PDB entry 8ST0 | electron microscopy, 2.40 A resolution | chains B and C of the 11 polymer chains in the assembly

[Chain B (and C)]
Name: Neuronal acetylcholine receptor subunit beta-2
From: Homo sapiens
Notes: chain C of this document is another copy of the same molecule, construct and numbering; everything in this record applies to it too
Reference sequence: P17787 (ACHB2_HUMAN); residues 1-477 here correspond to UniProt positions 26-502 (UniProt number = residue number + 25)
Amino-acid sequence (487 residues; row label = number of the first residue in the row):
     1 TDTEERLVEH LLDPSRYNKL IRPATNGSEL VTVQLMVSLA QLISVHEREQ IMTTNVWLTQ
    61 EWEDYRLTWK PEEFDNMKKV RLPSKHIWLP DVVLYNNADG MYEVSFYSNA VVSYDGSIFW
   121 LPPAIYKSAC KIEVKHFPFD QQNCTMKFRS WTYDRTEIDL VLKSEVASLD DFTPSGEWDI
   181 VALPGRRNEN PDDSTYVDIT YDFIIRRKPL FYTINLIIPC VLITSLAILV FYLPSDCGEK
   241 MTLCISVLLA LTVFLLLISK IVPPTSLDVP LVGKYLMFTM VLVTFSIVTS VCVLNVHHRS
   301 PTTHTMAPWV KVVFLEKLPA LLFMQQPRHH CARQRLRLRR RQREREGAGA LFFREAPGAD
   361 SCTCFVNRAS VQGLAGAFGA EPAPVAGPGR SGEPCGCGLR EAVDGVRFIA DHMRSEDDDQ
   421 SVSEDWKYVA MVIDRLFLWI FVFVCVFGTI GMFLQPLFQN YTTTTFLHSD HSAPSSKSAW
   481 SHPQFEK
Not modelled in the structure: 331-395, 450-487
Sequence notes: linker (478-479); expression tag (480-487)
Disulfides: Cys130-Cys144
Glycans and other covalent adducts: glycan linked to Asn143
Residues lining bound ligands: acetylcholine (ACH): Trp57, Val111, Phe119, Leu121

[Chain B / chain C interface]
Residue-residue contacts - 63 pairs, chain B then chain C:
  Ile21(B) - Glu4(C)
  Ile21(B) - Glu5(C)
  Arg22(B) - Thr1(C)
  Ala24(B) - Thr1(C)  hydrogen bond (backbone-backbone)
  Arg48(B) - Phe211(C)
  Arg66(B) - Glu5(C)  salt bridge
  Tyr95(B) - Trp57(C)
  Asn97(B) - Gln41(C)
  Tyr102(B) - Asn55(C)
  Glu103(B) - Phe106(C)
  Trp151(B) - Phe106(C)  hydrophobic
  Trp151(B) - Pro123(C)  hydrophobic
  Thr152(B) - Arg81(C)  hydrogen bond (backbone-side chain)
  Thr152(B) - Asn109(C)
  Glu157(B) - Arg81(C)  salt bridge
  Gly238(B) - Glu239(C)
  Glu239(B) - Glu239(C)
  Lys240(B) - Glu239(C)
  Met241(B) - Glu239(C)  hydrogen bond (backbone-side chain)
  Thr242(B) - Glu239(C)  hydrogen bond
  Ile245(B) - Leu243(C)  hydrophobic
  Ile245(B) - Ser246(C)
  Thr252(B) - Phe254(C)
  Leu255(B) - Asn215(C)
  Leu256(B) - Asn215(C)
  Ser259(B) - Asn215(C)  hydrogen bond
  Pro263(B) - Phe211(C)  hydrophobic
  Pro264(B) - Phe211(C)
  Thr265(B) - Leu210(C)
  Ser266(B) - Leu210(C)
  Val269(B) - Leu210(C)  hydrophobic
  Met277(B) - Ile218(C)  hydrophobic
  Met277(B) - Leu222(C)  hydrophobic
  Thr284(B) - Leu222(C)
  Thr284(B) - Ser225(C)
  Thr284(B) - Leu226(C)
  Ile287(B) - Leu226(C)  hydrophobic
  Val288(B) - Leu229(C)  hydrophobic
  Val291(B) - Leu229(C)
  Val291(B) - Leu233(C)  hydrophobic
  Leu294(B) - Leu233(C)  hydrophobic
  Leu294(B) - Pro234(C)
  Asn295(B) - Tyr232(C)  hydrogen bond (side chain-backbone)
  Asn295(B) - Pro234(C)
  His298(B) - Pro234(C)
  His298(B) - Asp236(C)
  His298(B) - Cys237(C)
  Arg299(B) - Tyr232(C)
  Pro301(B) - Pro327(C)
  Thr302(B) - Pro327(C)
  Thr302(B) - Glu424(C)
  Thr303(B) - Pro327(C)
  Thr303(B) - Met431(C)
  His304(B) - Pro327(C)
  His304(B) - Met431(C)
  Gly398(B) - Val403(C)
  Ala402(B) - Val406(C)
  Phe408(B) - Ala410(C)
  Phe408(B) - Arg414(C)
  Ile409(B) - Ile409(C)  hydrophobic
  Ile409(B) - Met413(C)  hydrophobic
  His412(B) - Met413(C)
  His412(B) - Asp417(C)  salt bridge
Interface residues without a listed pair, chain B (60 interface residues in all): Leu20, Gly27, Gln50, Tyr65, Gly100, Tyr153, Leu248, Met280, Val281, Cys292, Glu401, Gly405, Val406, Ser415, Asp419
Interface residues without a listed pair, chain C (51 interface residues in all): Val8, Pro83, Ile125, Ser175, Ile214, Pro219, Ile223, Thr242, Leu257, Arg328, His329, His330, Arg407, Tyr428

[Overview]
The interface between chain B and chain C involves 60 residues on one side and 51 on the other; the contacts
include 6 hydrogen bonds and 3 salt bridges. Polar contacts include Arg66(B)-Glu5(C), Glu157(B)-Arg81(C) and
His412(B)-Asp417(C). Chain B binds acetylcholine.
Chain B and chain C are both Neuronal acetylcholine receptor subunit beta-2 (Homo sapiens); the structure, The
2alpha3beta stoichiometry of full-length human alpha4beta2 nicotinic acetylcholine receptor in complex with
acetylcholine, was determined by electron microscopy (same publication as 8SSZ, 8ST1, 8ST2 and 8ST3).
